7ZY4 - chains A and C; structure by X-ray diffraction, 2.55 A resolution.

# Chain A
Protein: Cleavage stimulation factor subunit 3
Source organism: Homo sapiens
UniProtKB: Q12996 (CSTF3_HUMAN); residues 241-549 here = UniProt positions 241-549
Amino-acid sequence (312 residues; row label = number of the first residue in the row):
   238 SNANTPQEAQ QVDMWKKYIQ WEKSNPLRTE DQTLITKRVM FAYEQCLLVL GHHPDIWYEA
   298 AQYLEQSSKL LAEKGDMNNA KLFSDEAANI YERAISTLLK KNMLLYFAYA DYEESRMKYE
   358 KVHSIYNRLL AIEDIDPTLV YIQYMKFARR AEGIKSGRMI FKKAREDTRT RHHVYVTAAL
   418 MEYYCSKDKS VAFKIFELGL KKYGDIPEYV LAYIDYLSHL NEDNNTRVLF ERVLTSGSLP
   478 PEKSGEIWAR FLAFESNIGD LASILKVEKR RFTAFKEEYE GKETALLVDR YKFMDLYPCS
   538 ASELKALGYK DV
Unresolved in the structure: 238-243, 549
Differences from the reference sequence: expression tag (238-240)
From the paper describing this entry:
  - mutagenesis - R395A/R402A/K431A: abolished binding to hFip1 (chain C)

# Chain C
Protein: hFip1
Source organism: Homo sapiens
Amino-acid sequence (38 residues; numbered -2 to 35; the number before each row is that of its first residue; numbers below 1 keep their minus sign (Ser-2 is residue -2)):
    -2 SNAMSAGEVE RLVSELSGGT GGDEEEEWLY GDENEVER
Unresolved in the structure: -2 to 18, 28-35
From the paper describing this entry:
  - conformationally variable residues (order/disorder transition): Asp20 to Tyr27
  - mutagenesis - E22A/E23A, W25A/L26A/Y27A: abolished binding to Cleavage stimulation factor subunit 3 (chain A)
  - mutagenesis - W25A: unchanged binding to Cleavage stimulation factor subunit 3 (chain A)

# Interface between chain A and chain C
Residue-residue contacts (12; chain A residue first):
  Arg395(A) - Tyr27(C)
  Phe398(A) - Tyr27(C)
  Lys399(A) - Glu23(C)
  Arg402(A) - Glu22(C)  salt bridge
  Arg402(A) - Glu23(C)  salt bridge
  Arg402(A) - Leu26(C)
  Glu419(A) - Tyr27(C)
  Val428(A) - Tyr27(C)  hydrophobic
  Lys431(A) - Trp25(C)  hydrogen bond (side chain-backbone)
  Lys431(A) - Leu26(C)  hydrogen bond (side chain-backbone)
  Leu435(A) - Glu22(C)
  Leu435(A) - Leu26(C)  hydrophobic
Interface residues without a listed pair, chain A (9 interface residues in all): Ile432
Interface residues without a listed pair, chain C (6 interface residues in all): Gly19
Interface features reported in the paper:
  - residue pairs: Arg395(A)-Tyr27(C) (pi stacking), Arg402(A)-Glu22(C) (salt bridge), Glu23(C)-Arg402(A) (salt bridge)
  - interface residues, chain A: Phe398(A), Val428(A), Ile432(A), Leu435(A)
  - hot spots on chain A (mutagenesis) - R395A/R402A/K431A: abolished binding to hFip1 (chain C)
  - interface residues, chain C: Leu26(C), Tyr27(C)
  - hot spots on chain C (mutagenesis) - W25A/L26A/Y27A: abolished binding to Cleavage stimulation factor subunit 3 (chain A)

# Overview
Chain A and chain C form an interface of 9 and 6 residues respectively; the contacts include 2 hydrogen bonds
and 2 salt bridges. Polar pairs include Arg402(A)-Glu22(C), Arg402(A)-Glu23(C) and Lys431(A)-Trp25(C). The
authors report pi stacking between Arg395(A) and Tyr27(C); salt bridges between Arg402(A) and Glu22(C) and
Glu23(C) and Arg402(A). From the paper: E22A/E23A and W25A/L26A/Y27A of chain C abolish binding to Cleavage
stimulation factor subunit 3 (chain A); interface residues Phe398(A), Val428(A) and Leu26(C) among others; 4
substitutions were tested in all.
Here chain A is Cleavage stimulation factor subunit 3 and chain C is hFip1, both from Homo sapiens. Entry 7ZY4
(Crystal structure of human CstF77 in complex with hFip1) was determined by X-ray diffraction together with
7ZYH from the same study.
